Entry 3L4F (X-ray diffraction, 2.80 A resolution); this record covers chains A and D of the 4 polymer chains in the assembly.

Chain A:
Protein: Rho guanine nucleotide exchange factor 7
Source organism: Rattus norvegicus
Notes: fragment: The C-terminal coiled-coil domain
UniProt: O55043 (ARHG7_RAT); numbering as in UniProt (aligned over 587-646)
Sequence (61 residues; each row starts with the number of its first residue):
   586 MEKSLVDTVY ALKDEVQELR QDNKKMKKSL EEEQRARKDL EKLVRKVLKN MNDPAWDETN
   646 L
Sequence notes: expression tag (586)
Reported in the primary citation:
  - self-association interface (contacts with another copy of this molecule): Leu-590, Leu-597, Leu-604, Met-611, Glu-618, Leu-625, Val-632

Chain D:
Protein: SH3 and multiple ankyrin repeat domains protein 1
Source organism: Rattus norvegicus
Notes: fragment: PDZ domain
UniProt: Q9WV48 (SHAN1_RAT); residue numbers follow UniProt; this construct covers 653-765
Sequence (132 residues; row label = number of the first residue in the row):
   634 MGSSHHHHHH SQDPLVPRGS GSDYIIKEKT VLLQKKDSEG FGFVLRGAKA QTPIEEFTPT
   694 PAFPALQYLE SVDEGGVAWR AGLRMGDFLI EVNGQNVVKV GHRQVVNMIR QGGNTLMVKV
   754 VMVTRHPDMD EA
Unresolved in the structure: 634-651, 759-765
Sequence notes: expression tag (634-652)
Curated features (UniProtKB/Swiss-Prot):
  - modified residue: Ser-671 (Phosphoserine)
Reported in the primary citation:
  - conformationally variable residues (loop rearrangement, side-chain flip): Gly-680 to Lys-682, Ala-683 to Ala-698

Chain A / chain D interface:
Pairs across the interface - 28 pairs, chain A then chain D:
  Asp-638(A) / Lys-682(D)  salt bridge
  Ala-640(A) / Gly-680(D)
  Ala-640(A) / Ala-681(D)
  Ala-640(A) / Lys-682(D)  hydrogen bond (backbone-backbone)
  Trp-641(A) / Arg-679(D)
  Trp-641(A) / Gly-680(D)
  Trp-641(A) / Ala-681(D)  hydrophobic
  Asp-642(A) / Leu-678(D)
  Asp-642(A) / Arg-679(D)
  Asp-642(A) / Gly-680(D)  hydrogen bond (backbone-backbone)
  Asp-642(A) / His-735(D)  hydrogen bond (backbone-side chain)
  Glu-643(A) / Leu-678(D)
  Glu-643(A) / Arg-679(D)  salt bridge
  Glu-643(A) / Glu-703(D)
  Glu-643(A) / His-735(D)
  Thr-644(A) / Phe-676(D)
  Thr-644(A) / Val-677(D)
  Thr-644(A) / Leu-678(D)  hydrogen bond (backbone-backbone)
  Thr-644(A) / His-735(D)  hydrogen bond
  Thr-644(A) / Val-739(D)
  Asn-645(A) / Phe-676(D)
  Asn-645(A) / Val-677(D)
  Leu-646(A) / Gly-673(D)
  Leu-646(A) / Phe-674(D)  hydrogen bond (backbone-backbone)
  Leu-646(A) / Gly-675(D)  hydrogen bond (backbone-backbone)
  Leu-646(A) / Phe-676(D)  hydrogen bond (backbone-backbone)
  Leu-646(A) / Leu-678(D)  hydrophobic
  Leu-646(A) / Ile-742(D)  hydrophobic
Other interface residues (no listed pair), chain D (16 interface residues in all): Phe-696, Arg-736
Interface features reported in the paper:
  - specific contacts: Arg-679(D)/Glu-643(A) (salt bridge), Arg-679(D)/Trp-641(A) (hydrophobic contact), Lys-682(D)/Asp-638(A) (salt bridge), Phe-696(D)/Trp-641(A) (hydrophobic contact), His-735(D)/Thr-644(A) (hydrogen bond)
  - interface residues, chain D: Arg-736(D)

Summary:
8 residues of chain A and 16 residues of chain D are in contact; the contacts include 8 hydrogen bonds and 2
salt bridges. Polar contacts include Asp-638(A)/Lys-682(D), Glu-643(A)/Arg-679(D) and Asp-642(A)/His-735(D).
The paper describes salt bridges between Arg-679(D) and Glu-643(A) and Lys-682(D) and Asp-638(A); hydrophobic
contacts between Arg-679(D) and Trp-641(A) and Phe-696(D) and Trp-641(A); a hydrogen bond between His-735(D)
and Thr-644(A). From the paper: the interface residue Arg-736(D); conformational variability at Gly-680(D) and
Ala-683(D).
Here chain A is Rho guanine nucleotide exchange factor 7 and chain D is SH3 and multiple ankyrin repeat
domains protein 1, both from Rattus norvegicus. Entry 3L4F (Crystal Structure of betaPIX Coiled-Coil Domain
and Shank PDZ Complex) was determined by X-ray diffraction.
